1T8I - chains B and A of the 4 polymer chains in the assembly; structure by X-ray diffraction, 3.00 A resolution.

[Chain B]
Molecule: 10-nt DNA strand
Sequence (10 nucleotides; each row starts with the number of its first residue):
     1 AAAAAGACTT

[Chain A]
Protein: DNA topoisomerase I
Source organism: Homo sapiens
Notes: EC 5.99.1.2
UniProtKB: P11387 (TOP1_HUMAN); residues 174-765 here = UniProt positions 174-765
Sequence (592 residues; numbered 174 to 765; the number before each row is that of its first residue):
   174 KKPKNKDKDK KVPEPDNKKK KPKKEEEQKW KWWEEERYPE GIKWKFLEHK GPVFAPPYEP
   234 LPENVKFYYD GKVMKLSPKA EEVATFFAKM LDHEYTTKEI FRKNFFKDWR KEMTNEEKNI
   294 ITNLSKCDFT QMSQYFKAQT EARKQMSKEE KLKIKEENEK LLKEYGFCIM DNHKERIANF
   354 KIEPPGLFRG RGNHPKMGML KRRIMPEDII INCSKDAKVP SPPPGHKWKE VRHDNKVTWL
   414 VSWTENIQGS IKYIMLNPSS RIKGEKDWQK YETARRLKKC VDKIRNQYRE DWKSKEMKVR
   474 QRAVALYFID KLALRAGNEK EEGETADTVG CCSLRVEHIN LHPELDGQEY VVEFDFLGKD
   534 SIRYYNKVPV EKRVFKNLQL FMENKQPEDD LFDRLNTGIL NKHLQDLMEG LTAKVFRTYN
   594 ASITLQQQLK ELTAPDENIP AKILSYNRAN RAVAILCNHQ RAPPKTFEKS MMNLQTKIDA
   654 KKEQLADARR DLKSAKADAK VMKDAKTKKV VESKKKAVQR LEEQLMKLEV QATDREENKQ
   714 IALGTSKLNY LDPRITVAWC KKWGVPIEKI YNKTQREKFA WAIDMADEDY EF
Unresolved in the structure: 174-200
Sequence notes: modified residue (723)
Modified positions: Tyr723 (o-phosphotyrosine; PTR)
Residues lining bound ligands: camptothecin (EHD; 4-ethyl-4-hydroxy-1,12-dihydro-4H-2-oxa-6,12a-diaza-dibenzo[b,h]fluorene-3,13-dione): Arg364, Lys532, Asp533, Thr718, Asn722, Tyr723

[Chain B / chain A interface]
Contacting residue pairs (19; chain B residue first):
  DG6(B) - Ile424(A)  phosphate contact
  DG6(B) - Tyr426(A)  sugar contact
  DA7(B) - Val410(A)  phosphate contact
  DA7(B) - Trp412(A)  hydrogen bond to the phosphate
  DA7(B) - Tyr426(A)  hydrogen bond to the phosphate
  DA7(B) - Met428(A)  sugar contact
  DC8(B) - Val410(A)  phosphate contact
  DC8(B) - Thr411(A)  hydrogen bond to the phosphate
  DC8(B) - Trp412(A)  phosphate contact
  DC8(B) - Tyr426(A)  base contact
  DC8(B) - Met428(A)  phosphate contact
  DT9(B) - Lys439(A)  phosphate contact
  DT9(B) - Lys587(A)  hydrogen bond to the phosphate
  DT10(B) - Lys443(A)  salt bridge to the phosphate
  DT10(B) - Lys532(A)  hydrogen bond to the base
  DT10(B) - Lys587(A)  salt bridge to the phosphate
  DT10(B) - Thr718(A)  sugar contact
  DT10(B) - Asn722(A)  phosphate contact
  DT10(B) - Tyr723(A)  covalent bond
Other interface residues (no listed pair), chain A (17 interface residues in all): Lys216, Asp407, Lys436, Thr591

[Summary]
5 residues of chain B face 17 of chain A across their interface, with 1 covalent bond, 5 hydrogen bonds and 2
salt bridges. Among the polar pairs are DT10(B)-Lys532(A), DA7(B)-Trp412(A) and DA7(B)-Tyr426(A). Ligands of
chain A: camptothecin.
Chain B is a 10-nt DNA strand and chain A is DNA topoisomerase I (Homo sapiens); the structure, Human DNA
Topoisomerase I (70 Kda) In Complex With The Poison Camptothecin and Covalent Complex With ..., was determined
by X-ray diffraction together with 1SC7 and 1SEU from the same study.
